Entry 8XB6 (electron microscopy, 3.70 A resolution); this record covers chains O and T of the 22 polymer chains in the assembly.

[Chain O (and T)]
Molecule: Major capsid protein
Organism: Acinetobacter phage SH-Ab 15497
Notes: chain T of this document is another copy of the same molecule, construct and numbering; everything in this record applies to it too
Reference sequence: A0A2H5BHF7 (A0A2H5BHF7_BPSHA); numbering as in UniProt (aligned over 1-321)
Sequence (321 residues; numbered 1 to 321; the number before each row is that of its first residue):
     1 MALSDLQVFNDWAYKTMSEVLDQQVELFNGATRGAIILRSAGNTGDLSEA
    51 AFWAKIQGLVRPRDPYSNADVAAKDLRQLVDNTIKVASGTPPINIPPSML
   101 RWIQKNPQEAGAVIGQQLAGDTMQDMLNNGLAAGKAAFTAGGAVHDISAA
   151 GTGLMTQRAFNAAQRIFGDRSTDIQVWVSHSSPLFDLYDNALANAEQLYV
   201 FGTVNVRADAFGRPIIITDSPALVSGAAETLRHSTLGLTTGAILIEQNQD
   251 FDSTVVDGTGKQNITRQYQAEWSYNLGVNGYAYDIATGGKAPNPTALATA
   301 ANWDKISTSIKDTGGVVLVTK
Disordered / not traced: 1

[Interface between chain O and chain T]
Contacting residue pairs (119):
  Ala-2(O) with Thr-240(T), hydrogen bond (backbone-backbone); Asn-279(T)
  Leu-6(O) with Ala-50(T), hydrophobic; Asp-81(T); Thr-83(T)
  Gln-7(O) with Arg-39(T), hydrogen bond; Ala-41(T); Glu-246(T), hydrogen bond
  Ala-13(O) with Ala-51(T)
  Thr-16(O) with Ala-51(T)
  Met-17(O) with Phe-52(T)
  Ser-18(O) with Phe-52(T); Ala-54(T)
  Glu-19(O) with Ala-54(T); Lys-55(T); Thr-308(T); Asp-312(T)
  Val-20(O) with Lys-55(T)
  Leu-21(O) with Arg-170(T)
  Asp-22(O) with Asp-169(T); Ser-309(T), hydrogen bond; Lys-311(T)
  Gln-23(O) with Asp-169(T)
  Gln-24(O) with Asp-169(T), hydrogen bond (backbone-side chain); Arg-170(T)
  Asp-46(O) with Tyr-66(T), hydrogen bond
  Ala-87(O) with Pro-62(T); Arg-63(T); Pro-65(T)
  Ser-88(O) with Arg-61(T), hydrogen bond (side chain-backbone); Arg-63(T)
  Gly-89(O) with Leu-59(T); Val-60(T); Arg-61(T), hydrogen bond (backbone-backbone); Arg-63(T)
  Thr-90(O) with Leu-59(T), hydrogen bond (side chain-backbone); Arg-61(T), hydrogen bond (backbone-side chain)
  Pro-91(O) with Gly-58(T); Arg-61(T); Ala-72(T)
  Pro-92(O) with Val-71(T); Ala-72(T); Ala-73(T); Lys-74(T), hydrogen bond (backbone-backbone)
  Ile-93(O) with Ile-56(T), hydrophobic; Leu-59(T), hydrophobic; Lys-74(T); Leu-76(T), hydrophobic
  Asn-94(O) with Ala-73(T); Lys-74(T), hydrogen bond (backbone-backbone); Asp-75(T); Leu-76(T)
  Ile-95(O) with Leu-76(T), hydrophobic
  Leu-100(O) with Gln-78(T)
  Trp-102(O) with Ala-51(T); Gln-78(T); Val-80(T), hydrophobic
  Ile-103(O) with Glu-49(T)
  Gln-104(O) with Ala-50(T); Ala-51(T), hydrogen bond (side chain-backbone); Gln-78(T)
  Asn-106(O) with Trp-53(T)
  Glu-109(O) with Trp-53(T)
  Ala-110(O) with Trp-53(T)
  Val-113(O) with Trp-53(T), hydrophobic
  Ile-114(O) with Leu-76(T), hydrophobic
  Gln-117(O) with Lys-55(T); Ile-56(T); Leu-59(T)
  Leu-118(O) with Leu-59(T)
  Asp-121(O) with Lys-55(T), salt bridge; Leu-59(T); Val-60(T)
  Thr-122(O) with Val-60(T)
  Asp-125(O) with Val-60(T)
  Ser-181(O) with Gly-168(T); Asp-169(T)
  Ser-182(O) with Arg-165(T)
  Phe-185(O) with Asn-161(T), hydrogen bond (backbone-side chain); Gln-164(T); Arg-165(T), hydrogen bond (backbone-side chain); Gly-168(T); Ser-171(T)
  Asp-186(O) with Arg-165(T), salt bridge
  Tyr-188(O) with Asn-161(T); Phe-211(T), hydrophobic
  Asp-189(O) with Arg-158(T), salt bridge; Asn-161(T)
  Leu-192(O) with Gln-157(T); Arg-158(T); Leu-198(T)
  Ala-193(O) with Arg-158(T); Glu-196(T)
  Asn-194(O) with Glu-196(T), hydrogen bond (backbone-side chain); Leu-198(T)
  Gln-197(O) with Gln-197(T)
  Tyr-199(O) with Gln-197(T); Leu-198(T)
  Val-200(O) with Leu-198(T)
  Phe-201(O) with Leu-198(T), hydrogen bond (backbone-backbone); Val-206(T), hydrophobic; Asp-209(T)
  Val-204(O) with Leu-198(T), hydrophobic
  Asn-205(O) with Phe-211(T)
  Ile-217(O) with Asp-169(T)
  Thr-218(O) with Asp-169(T)
  Asp-219(O) with Gly-168(T); Asp-169(T), hydrogen bond (side chain-backbone); Lys-311(T), salt bridge
  Gln-269(O) with Arg-61(T)
  Glu-271(O) with Arg-63(T), salt bridge
  Trp-272(O) with Leu-59(T); Val-60(T), hydrophobic; Arg-63(T), hydrogen bond (backbone-side chain)
  Lys-290(O) with Tyr-66(T)
  Ala-291(O) with Asp-64(T); Pro-65(T)
  Asn-293(O) with Pro-62(T)
  Pro-294(O) with Pro-62(T)
Also at the interface, not in a pair above, chain O (64 interface residues in all): Gln-267, Ser-273
Also at the interface, not in a pair above, chain T (55 interface residues in all): Tyr-199, Thr-203, Thr-239, Leu-244

[Overview]
64 residues of chain O face 55 of chain T across their interface; the contacts include 19 hydrogen bonds and 5
salt bridges. Polar pairs include Asp-121(O)/Lys-55(T), Asp-186(O)/Arg-165(T) and Asp-189(O)/Arg-158(T).
Both chains are Major capsid protein (Acinetobacter phage SH-Ab 15497). Entry 8XB6 (Portal-vertex of
SH-Ab15497 in C1 symmetry) was determined by electron microscopy.
